Entry 8Z4Q (X-ray diffraction, 1.68 A resolution); this record covers chain A.

== Chain A ==
Molecule: Hydroquinone Dioxygenase PaD
Organism: Aspergillus westerdijkiae
Amino-acid sequence (473 residues; row label = number of the first residue in the row):
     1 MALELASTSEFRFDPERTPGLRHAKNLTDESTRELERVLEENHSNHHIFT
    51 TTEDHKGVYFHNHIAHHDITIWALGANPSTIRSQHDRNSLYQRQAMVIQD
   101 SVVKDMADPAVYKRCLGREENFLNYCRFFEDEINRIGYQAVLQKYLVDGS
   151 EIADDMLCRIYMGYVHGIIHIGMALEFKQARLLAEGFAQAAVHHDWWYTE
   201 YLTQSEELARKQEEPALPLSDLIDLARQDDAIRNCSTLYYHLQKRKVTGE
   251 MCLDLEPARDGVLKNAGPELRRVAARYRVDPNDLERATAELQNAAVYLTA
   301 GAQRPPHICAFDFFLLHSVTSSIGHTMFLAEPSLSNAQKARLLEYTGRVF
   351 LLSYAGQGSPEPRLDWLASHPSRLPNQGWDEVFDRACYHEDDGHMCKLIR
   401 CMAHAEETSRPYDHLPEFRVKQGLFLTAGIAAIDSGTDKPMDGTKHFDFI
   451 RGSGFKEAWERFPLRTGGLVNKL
Unresolved in the structure: 1-3, 467-473
Modified / non-standard residues: K397 (lysine nz-carboxylic acid; KCX)
Metal / ion sites: Fe ion: H63, H166, H317, H394, K397
Reported in the primary citation:
  - Fe ion coordination: H63, H166, H317, H394, K397
  - post-translational modification sites: K397
  - specificity-determining residues: K56 to F60, K246 to A258, T444 to D448 (by similarity / conservation)
  - catalytic residues: H61 (proposed by the authors, not directly observed)

== Overview ==
H63, H166, H317, H394 and K397 coordinate a Fe ion ion. From the paper: the catalytic residue H61; Fe ion
coordination by H63, H166 and H317 among others.
Chain A is Hydroquinone Dioxygenase PaD (Aspergillus westerdijkiae); the structure, The crystal structure of a
Hydroquinone Dioxygenase PaD, was determined by X-ray diffraction together with 8Z4R and 8Z4S from the same
study.
